Entry 7C9S (electron microscopy, 2.90 A resolution); this record covers chains B and C of the 4 polymer chains in the assembly.

# Chain B
Protein: VP2
Organism: Echovirus E30
Amino-acid sequence (261 residues; numbered 1 to 261; the number before each row is that of its first residue):
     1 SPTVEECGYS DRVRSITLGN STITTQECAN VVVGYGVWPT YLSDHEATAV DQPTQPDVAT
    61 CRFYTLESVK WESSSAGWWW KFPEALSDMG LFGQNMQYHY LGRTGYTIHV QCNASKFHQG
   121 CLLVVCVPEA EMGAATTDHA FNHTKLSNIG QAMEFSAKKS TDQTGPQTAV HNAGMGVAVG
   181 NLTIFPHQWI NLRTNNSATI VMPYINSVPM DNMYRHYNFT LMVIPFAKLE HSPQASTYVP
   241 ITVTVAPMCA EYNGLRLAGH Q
Not modelled in the structure: 1-10

# Chain C
Protein: VP3
Organism: Echovirus E30
Amino-acid sequence (238 residues; row label = number of the first residue in the row):
     1 GLPTMNTPGS TQFLTSDDFQ SPSAMPQFDV TPEIQIPGQV RNLMEIAEVD SVVPVNNTEG
    61 HVNSMEAYRI PVRPQTSSGE QVFGFQLQPG HDSVLKHTLL GEILNYYANW SGSMKLTFMY
   121 CGAAMATGKF LIAYSPPGAG VPGSRRDAML GTHVIWDVGL QSSCVLCVPW ISQTNYRYVT
   181 SDAYTDAGYI TCWYQTSIVT PPDIPTTSTI LCFVSACNDF SVRLLRDTPF ITQQALFQ

# Chain B / chain C interface
Residue-residue contacts (62; chain B residue first):
  Tyr-35(B) with Gly-38(C)
  Val-37(B) with Pro-37(C), hydrophobic
  Glu-46(B) with Ile-34(C); Gln-35(C), hydrogen bond (side chain-backbone)
  Lys-116(B) with Ala-124(C); Met-125(C), hydrogen bond (backbone-backbone)
  Phe-117(B) with Met-125(C), hydrophobic; Pro-202(C); Asp-203(C); Ile-204(C), hydrophobic
  His-118(B) with Ala-123(C)
  Gln-119(B) with Cys-121(C); Gly-122(C); Ala-123(C); Pro-205(C); Thr-207(C); Ser-208(C)
  Gly-120(B) with Cys-121(C)
  Cys-121(B) with Met-119(C), hydrophobic; Cys-121(C), hydrophobic
  Val-170(B) with Met-65(C), hydrophobic
  His-171(B) with Asn-63(C)
  Val-179(B) with Met-65(C), hydrophobic; Tyr-68(C), hydrophobic
  Gly-180(B) with Ser-51(C), hydrogen bond (backbone-side chain); Val-52(C), hydrogen bond (backbone-backbone); Tyr-68(C), hydrogen bond (backbone-side chain)
  Asn-181(B) with Ser-51(C), hydrogen bond; His-97(C), hydrogen bond (side chain-backbone); Thr-98(C); Leu-99(C), hydrogen bond (side chain-backbone)
  Thr-183(B) with Val-49(C); Asp-50(C), hydrogen bond (side chain-backbone); Ser-51(C)
  Ile-184(B) with Leu-99(C), hydrophobic
  Trp-189(B) with Met-119(C), hydrophobic; Phe-213(C), hydrophobic
  Asn-191(B) with Tyr-120(C), hydrogen bond (side chain-backbone); Cys-121(C)
  Arg-193(B) with Tyr-120(C); Gly-122(C); Ala-123(C), hydrogen bond (side chain-backbone); Ala-124(C); Ala-126(C), hydrogen bond (side chain-backbone); Val-158(C); Gly-159(C), hydrogen bond (side chain-backbone)
  Tyr-204(B) with Pro-37(C)
  Ile-205(B) with Pro-37(C), hydrophobic
  Asn-206(B) with Ile-36(C)
  Pro-225(B) with Arg-69(C), hydrogen bond (backbone-side chain)
  Phe-226(B) with Val-52(C), hydrophobic; Met-65(C), hydrophobic; Tyr-68(C), hydrophobic; Arg-69(C), hydrogen bond (backbone-side chain)
  Ala-227(B) with Cys-121(C), hydrophobic; Thr-209(C)
  Lys-228(B) with Arg-69(C)
  Glu-230(B) with Pro-205(C); Thr-207(C)
  His-231(B) with Pro-205(C)
  Ser-232(B) with Asp-203(C), hydrogen bond
  Gln-234(B) with Asp-203(C)
Also at the interface, not in a pair above, chain B (39 interface residues in all): Arg-12, Ala-157, Ala-178, Thr-194, Pro-203, Ser-207, Val-208, Pro-209, Ile-224
Also at the interface, not in a pair above, chain C (41 interface residues in all): Ile-46, Val-62, Ser-64, Leu-160, Ser-162, Pro-201, Leu-211

# In short
Chain B and chain C form an interface of 39 and 41 residues respectively; the contacts include 16 hydrogen
bonds. Polar contacts include Glu-46(B)/Gln-35(C), Gly-180(B)/Ser-51(C) and Gly-180(B)/Tyr-68(C).
Here chain B is VP2 and chain C is VP3, both from Echovirus E30. Entry 7C9S (Echovirus 30 F-particle) was
determined by electron microscopy together with 7C9T, 7C9U, 7C9V, 7C9W, 7C9X, 7C9Y and 7C9Z from the same
study.
